4QQZ - chains A and B; structure by X-ray diffraction, 2.93 A resolution.

Chain A:
Molecule: CRISPR-associated helicase, Cas3 family
Organism: Thermobifida fusca
Reference sequence: Q47PJ0 (Q47PJ0_THEFY); numbering as in UniProt (aligned over 1-944)
Chain sequence (964 residues; each row starts with the number of its first residue; numbers below 1 keep their minus sign (Met-19 is residue -19)):
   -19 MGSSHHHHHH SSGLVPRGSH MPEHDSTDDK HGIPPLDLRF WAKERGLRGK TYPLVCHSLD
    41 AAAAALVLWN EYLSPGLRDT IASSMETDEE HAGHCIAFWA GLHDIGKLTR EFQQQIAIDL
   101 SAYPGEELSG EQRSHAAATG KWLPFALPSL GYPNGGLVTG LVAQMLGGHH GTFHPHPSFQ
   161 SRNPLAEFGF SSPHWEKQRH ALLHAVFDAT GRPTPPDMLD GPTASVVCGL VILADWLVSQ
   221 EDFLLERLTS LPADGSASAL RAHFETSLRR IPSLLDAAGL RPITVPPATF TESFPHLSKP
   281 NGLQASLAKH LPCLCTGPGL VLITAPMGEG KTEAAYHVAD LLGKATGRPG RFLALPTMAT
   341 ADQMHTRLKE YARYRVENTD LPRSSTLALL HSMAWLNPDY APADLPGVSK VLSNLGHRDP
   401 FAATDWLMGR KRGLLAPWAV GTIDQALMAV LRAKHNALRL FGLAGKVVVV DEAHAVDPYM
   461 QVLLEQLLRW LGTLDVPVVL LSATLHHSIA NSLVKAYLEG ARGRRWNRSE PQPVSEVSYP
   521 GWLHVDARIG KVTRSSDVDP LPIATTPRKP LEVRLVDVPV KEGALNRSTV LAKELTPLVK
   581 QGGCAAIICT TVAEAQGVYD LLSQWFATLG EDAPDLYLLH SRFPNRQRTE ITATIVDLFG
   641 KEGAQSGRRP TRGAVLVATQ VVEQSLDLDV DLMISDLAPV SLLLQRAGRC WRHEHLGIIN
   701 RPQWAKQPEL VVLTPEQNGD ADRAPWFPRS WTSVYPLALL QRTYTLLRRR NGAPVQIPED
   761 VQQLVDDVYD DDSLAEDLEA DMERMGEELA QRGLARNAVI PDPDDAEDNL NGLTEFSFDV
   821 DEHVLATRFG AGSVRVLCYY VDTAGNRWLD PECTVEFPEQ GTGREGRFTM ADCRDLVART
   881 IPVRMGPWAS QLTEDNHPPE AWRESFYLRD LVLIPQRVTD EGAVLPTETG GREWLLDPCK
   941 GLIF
Unresolved in the structure: -19 to 13, 358-361, 384-394, 610-612, 652-653, 719-722, 819-822
Construct notes: initiating methionine (-19); expression tag (-18 to 0)
Ion coordination: Fe ion site 1: His37, His83, Asp84, Asp215 (shared with DA12(B) of chain B); Fe ion site 2: Asp84, His115, His149, His150 (shared with DA12(B) of chain B)
Small-molecule neighbours: AMP-PNP (ANP; phosphoaminophosphonic acid-adenylate ester): His276, Leu277, Lys279, Pro280, Asn281, Gln284, Met307, Gly308, Glu309, Gly310, Lys311, Thr312, Glu313, Arg347, Glu452, Arg692
Reported in the primary citation:
  - binding site for AMP-PNP: Leu277, Gln284, Glu313
  - catalytic residues: Lys87, Ser219 (proposed by the authors, not directly observed)
  - catalytic residues: Thr312, Asp451, Glu452 (by similarity / conservation)
  - mutagenesis - D451A: increased binding to Cascade
  - mutagenesis - H83A: decreased binding to Cascade

Chain B:
Molecule: 12-nt DNA strand
Sequence (12 nucleotides; each row starts with the number of its first residue; note: 1 number in that range is skipped by the numbering (no residue carries it; nothing is unmodelled there)):
     1 AAAAAAA
     9 AAAAA
Unresolved in the structure: 13
Ion coordination: Fe ion site 1: DA12 (shared with His37(A), His83(A), Asp84(A), Asp215(A) of chain A)

How chain A and chain B interact:
Pairs across the interface (64):
  Lys23(A) with DA11(B), phosphate contact; DA12(B), salt bridge to the phosphate
  His37(A) with DA12(B), salt bridge to the phosphate
  Asp84(A) with DA12(B), phosphate contact
  Lys87(A) with DA12(B), salt bridge to the phosphate
  His115(A) with DA12(B), salt bridge to the phosphate
  His150(A) with DA11(B), salt bridge to the phosphate; DA12(B), salt bridge to the phosphate
  Asp215(A) with DA11(B), sugar contact; DA12(B), phosphate contact
  Trp216(A) with DA11(B), hydrogen bond to the phosphate
  Ser219(A) with DA11(B), base contact; DA12(B), phosphate contact
  Glu221(A) with DA11(B), base contact
  Pro336(A) with DA5(B), sugar contact
  Thr337(A) with DA4(B), phosphate contact; DA5(B), phosphate contact
  Met338(A) with DA5(B), hydrogen bond to the phosphate; DA6(B), phosphate contact
  His371(A) with DA6(B), phosphate contact
  Ser372(A) with DA6(B), hydrogen bond to the phosphate
  Arg410(A) with DA9(B), salt bridge to the phosphate; DA10(B), salt bridge to the phosphate
  Lys411(A) with DA10(B), salt bridge to the phosphate
  Arg412(A) with DA10(B), base contact; DA11(B), base contact
  Thr422(A) with DA5(B), hydrogen bond to the phosphate; DA6(B), hydrogen bond to the phosphate
  Asp424(A) with DA5(B), sugar contact
  Gln425(A) with DA6(B), hydrogen bond to the phosphate
  Met428(A) with DA7(B), phosphate contact
  Lys434(A) with DA10(B), salt bridge to the phosphate
  Thr590(A) with DA2(B), sugar contact
  Thr591(A) with DA1(B), phosphate contact; DA2(B), phosphate contact
  Val592(A) with DA2(B), hydrogen bond to the phosphate; DA3(B), phosphate contact
  His620(A) with DA3(B), phosphate contact
  Ser621(A) with DA3(B), hydrogen bond to the phosphate; DA4(B), phosphate contact
  Arg622(A) with DA2(B), salt bridge to the phosphate
  Arg628(A) with DA4(B), salt bridge to the phosphate
  Thr659(A) with DA2(B), phosphate contact; DA3(B), hydrogen bond to the phosphate
  Gln660(A) with DA2(B), hydrogen bond to the sugar; DA3(B), sugar contact
  Val661(A) with DA3(B), sugar contact
  Gln664(A) with DA4(B), phosphate contact
  Arg729(A) with DA1(B), base contact
  Ser730(A) with DA1(B), base contact
  Ser733(A) with DA1(B), base contact
  Val734(A) with DA2(B), hydrogen bond to the base
  Arg828(A) with DA4(B), sugar contact; DA5(B), hydrogen bond to the sugar
  Phe829(A) with DA4(B), base contact
  Gly832(A) with DA5(B), base contact; DA6(B), base contact
  Ser833(A) with DA4(B), base contact; DA5(B), base contact; DA6(B), hydrogen bond to the base
  Arg884(A) with DA1(B), sugar contact; DA2(B), salt bridge to the phosphate
  Phe906(A) with DA9(B), phosphate contact
  Arg932(A) with DA1(B), salt bridge to the phosphate
Other interface residues (no listed pair), chain A (55 interface residues in all): Ala22, His83, His149, Gln220, Ala339, Leu370, His435, Ala593, Tyr735, Thr827

Summary:
The interface between chain A and chain B involves 55 residues on one side and 11 on the other, with 13
hydrogen bonds and 14 salt bridges. Polar contacts include Val734(A)-DA2(B), Ser833(A)-DA6(B) and
Gln660(A)-DA2(B). Chain A binds AMP-PNP. The paper reports catalytic residues Lys87(A), Ser219(A) and
Thr312(A) among others; D451A of chain A increases binding to Cascade.
Chain A is CRISPR-associated helicase, Cas3 family (Thermobifida fusca) and chain B is a 12-nt DNA strand; the
structure, Crystal structure of T. fusca Cas3-AMPPNP, was determined by X-ray diffraction together with 4QQW,
4QQY and 4QQX from the same study.
